7MIS - chains A and B of the 3 polymer chains in the assembly; structure by electron microscopy, 2.80 A resolution.

[Chain A]
Protein: Calmodulin-dependent glutamylase SidJ
From: Legionella pneumophila
Notes: EC 6.-.-.-
UniProtKB: Q5ZTK6 (SIDJ_LEGPH); numbering as in UniProt (aligned over 97-851)
Chain sequence (756 residues; each row starts with the number of its first residue):
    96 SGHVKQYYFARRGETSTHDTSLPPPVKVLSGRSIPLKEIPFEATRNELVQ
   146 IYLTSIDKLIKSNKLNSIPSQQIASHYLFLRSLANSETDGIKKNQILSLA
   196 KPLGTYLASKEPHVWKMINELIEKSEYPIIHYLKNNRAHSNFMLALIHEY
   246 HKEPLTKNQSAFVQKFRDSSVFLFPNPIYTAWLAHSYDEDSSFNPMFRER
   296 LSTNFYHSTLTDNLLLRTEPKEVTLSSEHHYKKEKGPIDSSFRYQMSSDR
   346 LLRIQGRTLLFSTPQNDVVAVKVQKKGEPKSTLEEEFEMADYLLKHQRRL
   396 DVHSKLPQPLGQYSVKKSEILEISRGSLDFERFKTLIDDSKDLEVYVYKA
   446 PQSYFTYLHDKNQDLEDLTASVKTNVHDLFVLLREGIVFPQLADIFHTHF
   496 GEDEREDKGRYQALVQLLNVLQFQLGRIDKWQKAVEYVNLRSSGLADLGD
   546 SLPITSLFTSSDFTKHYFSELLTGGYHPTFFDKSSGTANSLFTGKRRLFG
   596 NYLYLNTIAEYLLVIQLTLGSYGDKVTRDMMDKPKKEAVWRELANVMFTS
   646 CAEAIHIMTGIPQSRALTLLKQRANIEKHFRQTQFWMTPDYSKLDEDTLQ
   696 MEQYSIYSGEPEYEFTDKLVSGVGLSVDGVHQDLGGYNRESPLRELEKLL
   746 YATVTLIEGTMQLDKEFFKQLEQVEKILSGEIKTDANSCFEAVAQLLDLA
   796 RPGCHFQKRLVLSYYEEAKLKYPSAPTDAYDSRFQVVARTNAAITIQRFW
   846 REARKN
Disordered / not traced: 96-97, 847-851
Sequence notes: expression tag (96)
Swiss-Prot annotation at these positions:
  - binding site (Mg(2+)): D542, D545
  - mutagenesis: I841 (I841A: Complete loss of interaction with host calmodulin; in association with A-842), Q842 (Q842A: Complete loss of interaction with host calmodulin; in association with A-841)
Ion coordination: Mg2+ site 1: N534, D542 (together with ATP); Mg2+ site 2: D542, D545 (together with ATP)
Small-molecule neighbours:
  - adenosine monophosphate (AMP): H492, R500, D502, R505, Y506, Q507, V510, Q517, F518, Q519, L520, G521, N733, R734, E735
  - ATP (adenosine-5'-triphosphate): Q350, G351, R352, T353, K367, K370, E381, R427, L431, Y443, Y452, Y532, N534, R536, D542, D545
What the authors report for this chain:
  - binding site for adenosine monophosphate: H492, R500, Y506, N733
  - catalytic residues: R522
  - mutagenesis - R522A: unchanged catalytic activity (adenylation activity towards SdeACore)
  - mutagenesis - H492A: abolished catalytic activity on adenylation
  - binding site for ATP: K367
  - Mg2+ coordination: N534, D542
  - mutagenesis - D542A: abolished binding to ATP
  - mutagenesis - H492A: unchanged binding to ATP
  - mutagenesis - R522A: abolished catalytic activity on glutamylation of SdeA

[Chain B]
Protein: Calmodulin
From: Homo sapiens
UniProtKB: P0DP24 (CALM2_HUMAN); residue numbers follow UniProt; this construct covers 1-149
Chain sequence (150 residues; numbered 0 to 149; the number before each row is that of its first residue; numbering starts at 0):
     0 SMADQLTEEQIAEFKEAFSLFDKDGDGTITTKELGTVMRSLGQNPTEAEL
    50 QDMINEVDADGNGTIDFPEFLTMMARKMKDTDSEEEIREAFRVFDKDGNG
   100 YISAAELRHVMTNLGEKLTDEEVDEMIREADIDGDGQVNYEEFVQMMTAK
Disordered / not traced: 0-3, 117-119, 130-134, 145-149
Sequence notes: expression tag (0)
Swiss-Prot annotation at these positions:
  - binding site (Ca(2+)): D21, D23, D25, T27, E32, D57, D59, N61, T63, E68, D94, D96, N98, Y100, E105, D130, D132, D134, Q136, E141
  - modified residue: A2 (N-acetylalanine), K22 (N6-acetyllysine), T45 (Phosphothreonine), S82 (Phosphoserine), K95 (N6-acetyllysine), Y100 (Phosphotyrosine), S102 (Phosphoserine), T111 (Phosphothreonine), K116 (N6,N6,N6-trimethyllysine), Y139 (Phosphotyrosine)
  - cross-link: K22 (Glycyl lysine isopeptide (Lys-Gly) (interchain with G-Cter in SUMO2))
  - natural variant: D96 (D96V: In LQT15), N98 (N98I: In LQT15; N98S: In LQT15), D130 (D130G: In LQT15; D130V: In LQT15), D132 (D132E: In LQT15), D134 (D134H: In LQT15), Q136 (Q136P: In LQT15)
Ion coordination: Ca2+: D21, D23, D25, T27

[Interface between chain A and chain B]
Residue-residue contacts (60; chain A residue first):
  V99(A) - D65(B)
  K100(A) - N61(B)
  K100(A) - T63(B)  hydrogen bond (side chain-backbone)
  K100(A) - D65(B)
  K100(A) - E68(B)  salt bridge
  Q101(A) - G26(B)
  Q101(A) - D65(B)  hydrogen bond (backbone-side chain)
  Y102(A) - D25(B)
  Y102(A) - T27(B)
  Y103(A) - G24(B)
  Y103(A) - D25(B)  hydrogen bond (backbone-backbone)
  A105(A) - G24(B)
  A105(A) - D25(B)
  R106(A) - D23(B)
  R107(A) - K22(B)  hydrogen bond (side chain-backbone)
  R107(A) - D23(B)  hydrogen bond (backbone-backbone)
  R107(A) - G24(B)
  R479(A) - G24(B)  hydrogen bond (side chain-backbone)
  T654(A) - S18(B)
  G655(A) - E15(B)
  P657(A) - E15(B)
  R660(A) - E15(B)  salt bridge
  F763(A) - L19(B)
  F763(A) - F20(B)  hydrophobic
  F763(A) - K22(B)
  R796(A) - E15(B)  salt bridge
  R796(A) - L19(B)
  C799(A) - E15(B)
  F801(A) - E12(B)
  F801(A) - E15(B)
  F801(A) - A16(B)  hydrophobic
  F801(A) - S39(B)  hydrogen bond (backbone-side chain)
  Q802(A) - L19(B)
  R804(A) - E12(B)  salt bridge
  R804(A) - S39(B)  hydrogen bond (side chain-backbone)
  R804(A) - L40(B)
  R804(A) - G41(B)
  L805(A) - R38(B)
  S808(A) - R38(B)  hydrogen bond
  Y809(A) - R38(B)
  E812(A) - R38(B)  salt bridge
  R834(A) - E105(B)  salt bridge
  R834(A) - L113(B)
  T835(A) - L113(B)
  A837(A) - A89(B)
  A837(A) - V92(B)  hydrophobic
  A838(A) - L113(B)  hydrophobic
  T840(A) - A89(B)
  I841(A) - A89(B)
  I841(A) - F90(B)  hydrophobic
  I841(A) - F93(B)  hydrophobic
  I841(A) - M110(B)  hydrophobic
  Q842(A) - M110(B)  hydrogen bond (side chain-backbone)
  Q842(A) - G114(B)
  Q842(A) - E115(B)  hydrogen bond (side chain-backbone)
  R843(A) - Q9(B)
  R843(A) - E12(B)  salt bridge
  F844(A) - I86(B)  hydrophobic
  W845(A) - E121(B)
  W845(A) - M125(B)
Also at the interface, not in a pair above, chain A (35 interface residues in all): A833, I839
Also at the interface, not in a pair above, chain B (42 interface residues in all): E8, D21, T35, I64, P67, E83, V109, K116, V143

[Overview]
Chain A and chain B form an interface of 35 and 42 residues respectively, with 11 hydrogen bonds and 7 salt
bridges. Polar contacts include K100(A)-E68(B), R660(A)-E15(B) and R796(A)-E15(B). The paper reports the
catalytic residue R522(A); H492A of chain A abolishes catalytic activity on adenylation; 3 substitutions were
tested in all.
Here chain A is Calmodulin-dependent glutamylase SidJ (Legionella pneumophila) and chain B is Calmodulin (Homo
sapiens). Entry 7MIS (Cryo-EM structure of SidJ-SdeC-CaM reaction intermediate complex) was determined by
electron microscopy together with 7MIR from the same study.
